6HUQ - chains K and W of the 28 polymer chains in the assembly; structure by X-ray diffraction, 3.00 A resolution.

# Chain K
Protein: Proteasome subunit beta type-5
Organism: Saccharomyces cerevisiae (strain ATCC 204508 / S288c)
Notes: EC 3.4.25.1
UniProt: P30656 (PSB5_YEAST); residues 1-212 here correspond to UniProt positions 76-287 (UniProt number = residue number + 75)
Chain sequence (212 residues; row label = number of the first residue in the row):
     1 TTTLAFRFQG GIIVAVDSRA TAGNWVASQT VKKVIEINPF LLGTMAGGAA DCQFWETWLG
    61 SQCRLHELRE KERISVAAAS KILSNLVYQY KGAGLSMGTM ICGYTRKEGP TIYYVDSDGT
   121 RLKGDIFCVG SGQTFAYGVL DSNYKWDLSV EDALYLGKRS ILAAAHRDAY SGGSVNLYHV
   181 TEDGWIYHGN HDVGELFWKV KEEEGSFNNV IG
Covalent attachments: compound GT5 linked to Thr1
Ion coordination: Mg2+: His166, Asp168 (shared with Asp204(W) of chain W)
Ligand contacts: GT5 (N-[(2S)-1-[[(2S)-1-[[(2S)-1-[4-(aminomethyl)phenyl]-4-methylsulfonyl-butan-2-yl]amino]-3-methoxy-1-oxidanylidene-propan-2-yl]amino]-4-methyl-1-oxidanylidene-pentan-2-yl]-2-methyl-1,3-thiazole-5-carboxamide): Arg19, Ala20, Thr21, Ala22, Ala27, Val31, Lys32, Lys33, Met45, Ala46, Gly47, Gly48, Ala49, Gln53, Gly130, Ser131

# Chain W
Protein: Proteasome subunit beta type-3
Organism: Saccharomyces cerevisiae (strain ATCC 204508 / S288c)
Notes: EC 3.4.25.1
UniProt: P25451 (PSB3_YEAST); residues 0-204 here correspond to UniProt positions 1-205 (UniProt number = residue number + 1)
Chain sequence (205 residues; numbered 0 to 204; the number before each row is that of its first residue; numbering starts at 0):
     0 MSDPSSINGG IVVAMTGKDC VAIACDLRLG SQSLGVSNKF EKIFHYGHVF LGITGLATDV
    60 TTLNEMFRYK TNLYKLKEER AIEPETFTQL VSSSLYERRF GPYFVGPVVA GINSKSGKPF
   120 IAGFDLIGCI DEAKDFIVSG TASDQLFGMC ESLYEPNLEP EDLFETISQA LLNAADRDAL
   180 SGWGAVVYII KKDEVVKRYL KMRQD
Disordered / not traced: 0
Ion coordination: Mg2+ site 1: Asp177, Ser180; Mg2+ site 2: Asp204 (shared with His166(K), Asp168(K) of chain K)
Ligand contacts: GT5 (N-[(2S)-1-[[(2S)-1-[[(2S)-1-[4-(aminomethyl)phenyl]-4-methylsulfonyl-butan-2-yl]amino]-3-methoxy-1-oxidanylidene-propan-2-yl]amino]-4-methyl-1-oxidanylidene-pentan-2-yl]-2-methyl-1,3-thiazole-5-carboxamide): Asp124, Leu125, Cys128, Ile129, Asp130
UniProt features mapped onto this chain:
  - modified residue: Ser30 (Phosphoserine)
  - cross-link: Lys69 (Glycyl lysine isopeptide (Lys-Gly) (interchain with G-Cter in ubiquitin))

# Interface between chain K and chain W
Contacting residue pairs (47):
  Arg19(K) - Asp204(W)  salt bridge
  Asn24(K) - Asp177(W)
  Asn24(K) - Ala178(W)  hydrogen bond (backbone-backbone)
  Asn24(K) - Leu179(W)
  Trp25(K) - Gln144(W)
  Trp25(K) - Arg176(W)
  Val26(K) - Arg176(W)  hydrogen bond (backbone-side chain)
  Val26(K) - Asp177(W)
  Val26(K) - Ala178(W)
  Ala27(K) - Arg176(W)  hydrogen bond (backbone-side chain)
  Ser28(K) - Arg176(W)
  Gln29(K) - Asp175(W)
  Gln29(K) - Arg202(W)
  Phe135(K) - Leu33(W)  hydrophobic
  Ala165(K) - Asp204(W)
  His166(K) - Trp182(W)  hydrogen bond (backbone-side chain)
  His166(K) - Gln203(W)  hydrogen bond (side chain-backbone)
  Arg167(K) - Ser32(W)
  Arg167(K) - Gly34(W)  hydrogen bond (side chain-backbone)
  Arg167(K) - Val35(W)
  Arg167(K) - Trp182(W)
  Asp168(K) - Ser32(W)
  Ala169(K) - Arg27(W)
  Ala169(K) - Ser32(W)  hydrogen bond (backbone-backbone)
  Ala169(K) - Ala178(W)
  Ala169(K) - Leu179(W)  hydrophobic
  Tyr170(K) - Ser32(W)
  Tyr170(K) - Ala178(W)  hydrophobic
  Ser171(K) - Asp204(W)
  Gly172(K) - Asp204(W)
  Gly173(K) - Arg202(W)  hydrogen bond (backbone-side chain)
  Gly173(K) - Asp204(W)  hydrogen bond (backbone-side chain)
  Asp192(K) - Arg202(W)  salt bridge
  Val193(K) - Arg202(W)
  Val193(K) - Asp204(W)
  Gly194(K) - Arg202(W)
  Phe197(K) - Gln203(W)
  Trp198(K) - Lys200(W)
  Trp198(K) - Met201(W)
  Trp198(K) - Gln203(W)
  Asn209(K) - Asn37(W)  hydrogen bond (backbone-side chain)
  Asn209(K) - Lys38(W)  hydrogen bond (backbone-side chain)
  Val210(K) - Asn37(W)  hydrogen bond (backbone-side chain)
  Val210(K) - Gln203(W)
  Ile211(K) - Leu26(W)  hydrophobic
  Ile211(K) - Asn37(W)
  Ile211(K) - Lys38(W)
Interface residues without a listed pair, chain K (26 interface residues in all): Asn208
Interface residues without a listed pair, chain W (23 interface residues in all): Ser5, Gln31, Tyr198

# Summary
26 residues of chain K face 23 of chain W across their interface; the contacts include 12 hydrogen bonds and 2
salt bridges. Polar contacts include Arg19(K)-Asp204(W), Asp192(K)-Arg202(W) and Val26(K)-Arg176(W). Chain W
binds compound GT5. Covalently linked compound GT5: at Thr1(K).
Chain K is Proteasome subunit beta type-5 and chain W is Proteasome subunit beta type-3, both from
Saccharomyces cerevisiae (strain ATCC 204508 / S288c); the structure, Yeast 20S proteasome with human beta2c
(S171G) in complex with 20, was determined by X-ray diffraction together with 6HTB, 6HTC, 6HTD, 6HTP, 6HTR,
6HUB and 30 further entries from the same study.
